Entry 6ADY (X-ray diffraction, 1.90 A resolution); this record covers chain A.

[Chain A]
Protein: Serine protease NS3
Source organism: Zika virus (strain Mr 766)
Notes: EC 3.4.21.91, 3.6.1.15, 3.6.4.13
UniProt: Q32ZE1 (POLG_ZIKV); residues 181-617 here correspond to UniProt positions 1679-2115 (UniProt number = residue number + 1498)
Amino-acid sequence (448 residues; each row starts with the number of its first residue):
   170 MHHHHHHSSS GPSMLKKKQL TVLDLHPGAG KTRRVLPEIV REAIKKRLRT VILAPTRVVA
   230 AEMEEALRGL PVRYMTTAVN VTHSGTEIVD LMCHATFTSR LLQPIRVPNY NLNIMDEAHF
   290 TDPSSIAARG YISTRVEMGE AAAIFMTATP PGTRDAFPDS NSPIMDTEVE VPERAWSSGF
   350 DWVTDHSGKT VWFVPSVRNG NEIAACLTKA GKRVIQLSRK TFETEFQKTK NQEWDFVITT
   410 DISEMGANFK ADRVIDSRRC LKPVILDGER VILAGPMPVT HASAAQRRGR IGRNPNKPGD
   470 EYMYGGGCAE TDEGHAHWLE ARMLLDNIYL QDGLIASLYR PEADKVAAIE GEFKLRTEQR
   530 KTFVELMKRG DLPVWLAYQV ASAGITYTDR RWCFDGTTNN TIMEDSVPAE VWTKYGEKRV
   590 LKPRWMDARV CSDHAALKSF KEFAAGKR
Not modelled in the structure: 170-184, 251-255
Construct notes: expression tag (170-180)
UniProt features mapped onto this chain:
  - region: Lys-185 to Gln-188 (Important for RNA-binding)
  - motif: Asp-285 to His-288 (DEAH box)
  - binding site (ATP): Leu-194 to Thr-201
  - site: Arg-456 (Involved in NS3 ATPase and RTPase activities), Arg-459 (Involved in NS3 ATPase and RTPase activities), Arg-617 (Cleavage)
  - modified residue: Lys-389 (N6-acetyllysine)
Metal / ion sites: Mn2+: Thr-201, Glu-286 (together with ADP)
Small-molecule neighbours: ADP (adenosine-5'-diphosphate): His-195, Pro-196, Gly-197, Ala-198, Gly-199, Lys-200, Thr-201, Arg-202, Asn-330, Arg-462

[In short]
Bound to chain A: ADP. Thr-201 and Glu-286 form the Mn2+ site. Curated annotation (UniProt) lists 8
ATP-binding residues.
Chain A is Serine protease NS3 (Zika virus (strain Mr 766)); the structure, Crystal structure of the Zika
virus NS3 helicase (ADP-Mn2+ complex, form 2), was determined by X-ray diffraction together with 6ADW and 6ADX
from the same study.
